4ZOH - chains A and C of the 3 polymer chains in the assembly; structure by X-ray diffraction, 2.20 A resolution.

Chain A:
Protein: Putative oxidoreductase molybdopterin-binding subunit
From: Sulfolobus tokodaii (strain DSM 16993 / JCM 10545 / NBRC 100140 / 7)
Reference sequence: Q96Y29 (Q96Y29_SULTO); numbering as in UniProt (aligned over 1-706)
Amino-acid sequence (706 residues; each row starts with the number of its first residue):
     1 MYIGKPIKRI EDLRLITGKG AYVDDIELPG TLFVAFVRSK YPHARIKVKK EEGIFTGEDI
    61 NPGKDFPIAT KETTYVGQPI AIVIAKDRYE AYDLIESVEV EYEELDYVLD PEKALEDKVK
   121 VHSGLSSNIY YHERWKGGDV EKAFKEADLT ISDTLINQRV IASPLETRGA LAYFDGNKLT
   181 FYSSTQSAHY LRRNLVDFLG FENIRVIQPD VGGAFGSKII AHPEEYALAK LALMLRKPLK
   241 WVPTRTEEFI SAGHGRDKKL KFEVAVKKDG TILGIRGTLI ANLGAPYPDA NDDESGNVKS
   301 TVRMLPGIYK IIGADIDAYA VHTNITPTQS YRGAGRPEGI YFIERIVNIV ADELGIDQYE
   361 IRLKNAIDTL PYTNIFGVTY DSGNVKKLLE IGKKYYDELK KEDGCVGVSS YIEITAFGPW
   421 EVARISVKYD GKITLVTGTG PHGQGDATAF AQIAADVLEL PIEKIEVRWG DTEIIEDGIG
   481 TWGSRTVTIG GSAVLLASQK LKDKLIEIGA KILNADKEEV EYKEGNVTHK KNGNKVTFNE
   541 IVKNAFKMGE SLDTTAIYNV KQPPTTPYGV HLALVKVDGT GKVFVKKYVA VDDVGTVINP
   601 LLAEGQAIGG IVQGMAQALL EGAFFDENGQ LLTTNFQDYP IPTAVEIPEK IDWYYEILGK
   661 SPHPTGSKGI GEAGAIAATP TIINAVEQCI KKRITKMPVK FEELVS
Unresolved in the structure: 517-520, 706
Disulfides: Cys405-Cys689
Small-molecule neighbours: pterin cytosine dinucleotide (MCN): Gly213, Ala214, Phe215, Gly216, Arg332, His442, Gly443, Gln444, Gly445, Asp446, Ala449, Thr481, Trp482, Gly483, Ser484, Arg485, Thr486, Val487, Thr488, Val594, Thr596, Val597, Ile598, Asn599, Leu602, Ala603, Gln606, Ser667, Lys668, Gly669, Ile670, Gly671, Glu672
What the authors report for this chain:
  - binding site for pentaethylene glycol: Tyr190, Ile219, Asp292, Asp293, Gly296, Asn297, Phe417
  - catalytic residues: Glu672
  - specificity-determining residues: Ile219, Ser330, Ala334 (proposed by the authors, not directly observed)
  - self-association interface (contacts with another copy of this molecule): Phe546 to Asp553

Chain C:
Protein: Putative oxidoreductase iron-sulfur subunit
From: Sulfolobus tokodaii (strain DSM 16993 / JCM 10545 / NBRC 100140 / 7)
Reference sequence: Q974V0 (Q974V0_SULTO); residue numbers follow UniProt; this construct covers 1-168
Amino-acid sequence (168 residues; row label = number of the first residue in the row):
     1 MKIINSDQKV KITLKINGEK YETEVEPRRL LVHVLRELGF TGVHIGCDTS NCGACTVIMN
    61 GKSVKSCTVL AVEADGAEIL TVEGLAKDGK LHPIQEAFWE NHALQCGYCT PGMIMEAYWL
   121 LREKPNPTEE EIREGISGNL CRCTGYQNIV KAIKAAAEKL SQTPYQHQ
Unresolved in the structure: 162-168
Bound ions: 2Fe-2S cluster Fe site 1: Cys47, Cys52, Cys55, Cys67; 2Fe-2S cluster Fe site 2: Cys106, Cys109, Cys141, Cys143
Small-molecule neighbours:
  - FAD (flavin-adenine dinucleotide): Thr49, Ser50, Asn51
  - 2Fe-2S cluster (FES), molecule 1: His44, Ile45, Gly46, Cys47, Ser50, Asn51, Cys52, Gly53, Ala54, Cys55, Lys65, Cys67
  - 2Fe-2S cluster (FES), molecule 2: Leu104, Gln105, Cys106, Gly107, Tyr108, Cys109, Thr110, Cys141, Arg142, Cys143, Thr144
  - pterin cytosine dinucleotide (MCN): Gln105, Cys106, Cys143

Interface between chain A and chain C:
Pairs across the interface (100):
  Lys8(A) - Trp99(C)
  Lys8(A) - Glu100(C)
  Arg9(A) - Trp99(C)  hydrogen bond (backbone-side chain)
  Arg9(A) - His102(C)
  Arg9(A) - Leu104(C)  hydrogen bond (side chain-backbone)
  Arg9(A) - Gln105(C)  hydrogen bond (side chain-backbone)
  Asp12(A) - Trp99(C)
  Asp12(A) - Leu104(C)
  Leu13(A) - Leu91(C)  hydrophobic
  Leu15(A) - Leu104(C)  hydrophobic
  Leu15(A) - Cys106(C)
  Ile16(A) - Val82(C)
  Ile16(A) - Leu91(C)  hydrophobic
  Ile16(A) - Gln95(C)  hydrogen bond (backbone-side chain)
  Ile16(A) - Leu104(C)  hydrophobic
  Ile16(A) - Thr110(C)
  Ile16(A) - Ile114(C)
  Thr17(A) - Val82(C)
  Thr17(A) - Glu83(C)
  Thr17(A) - Leu91(C)
  Thr17(A) - Gln95(C)
  Gly18(A) - Gly42(C)
  Gly18(A) - Val82(C)
  Gly18(A) - Glu83(C)
  Lys19(A) - Glu83(C)
  Tyr22(A) - His44(C)
  Tyr22(A) - Cys106(C)  hydrogen bond (side chain-backbone)
  Tyr22(A) - Gly107(C)  hydrogen bond (side chain-backbone)
  Tyr22(A) - Tyr108(C)  hydrogen bond (side chain-backbone)
  Asp24(A) - Arg36(C)  salt bridge
  Asp25(A) - Arg36(C)  salt bridge
  Asp25(A) - Thr41(C)
  Asp87(A) - Arg29(C)  salt bridge
  Arg88(A) - His33(C)
  Tyr89(A) - Arg28(C)
  Tyr89(A) - Arg29(C)
  Tyr89(A) - Leu30(C)  hydrogen bond (side chain-backbone)
  Tyr89(A) - His33(C)  hydrogen bond
  Asp93(A) - Arg28(C)  salt bridge
  Ile161(A) - Arg142(C)  hydrogen bond (backbone-side chain)
  Ala162(A) - Arg142(C)  hydrogen bond (backbone-side chain)
  Ser163(A) - Arg142(C)
  Leu165(A) - Gly46(C)
  Leu165(A) - Cys52(C)  hydrophobic
  Leu165(A) - Tyr108(C)
  Leu165(A) - Cys109(C)  hydrophobic
  Leu165(A) - Leu140(C)
  Glu166(A) - Tyr108(C)
  Val211(A) - Cys106(C)
  Gly212(A) - Cys106(C)
  Gly212(A) - Tyr108(C)
  Gly213(A) - Cys106(C)
  Phe215(A) - Arg142(C)
  Phe215(A) - Cys143(C)  hydrophobic
  Thr244(A) - Asp48(C)
  Arg245(A) - Gly46(C)  hydrogen bond (side chain-backbone)
  Arg245(A) - Cys47(C)
  Arg245(A) - Asp48(C)
  Thr246(A) - Asp48(C)  hydrogen bond
  Tyr331(A) - Arg142(C)
  His442(A) - Cys106(C)
  Gly443(A) - Gln105(C)
  Gly443(A) - Cys106(C)
  Leu601(A) - His102(C)
  Leu602(A) - His102(C)
  Gly605(A) - His102(C)
  Gly605(A) - Gln105(C)  hydrogen bond (backbone-side chain)
  Gln606(A) - Gln105(C)
  Ile608(A) - Thr144(C)
  Ile608(A) - Gln147(C)
  Gly609(A) - Cys143(C)
  Gly609(A) - Thr144(C)
  Val612(A) - Gly145(C)
  Gln613(A) - Arg142(C)
  Glu621(A) - Arg142(C)  salt bridge
  Asn635(A) - Thr49(C)
  Phe636(A) - Gly46(C)
  Phe636(A) - Cys47(C)  hydrophobic
  Phe636(A) - Asn51(C)
  Phe636(A) - Leu140(C)  hydrophobic
  Gln637(A) - Asn51(C)
  Ile641(A) - Leu140(C)  hydrophobic
  Ile641(A) - Arg142(C)
  Pro642(A) - Tyr146(C)  hydrogen bond (backbone-side chain)
  Thr643(A) - Ser137(C)
  Thr643(A) - Leu140(C)
  Thr643(A) - Tyr146(C)
  Ala644(A) - Arg133(C)  hydrogen bond (backbone-side chain)
  Ala644(A) - Ile136(C)  hydrophobic
  Ala644(A) - Tyr146(C)  hydrophobic
  Val645(A) - Arg133(C)
  Val645(A) - Glu134(C)
  Ile647(A) - Arg133(C)
  Ile647(A) - Gly145(C)
  Ile647(A) - Tyr146(C)  hydrophobic
  Ile647(A) - Gln147(C)
  Pro648(A) - Arg133(C)  hydrogen bond (backbone-side chain)
  Glu649(A) - Arg133(C)
  Lys650(A) - Gln147(C)
  Ile651(A) - Gln147(C)  hydrogen bond (backbone-side chain)
Other interface residues (no listed pair), chain A (57 interface residues in all): Glu90, Pro164, Glu604, Tyr639
Other interface residues (no listed pair), chain C (47 interface residues in all): Ile45, Ala54, Phe98, Pro111, Glu129, Asn148, Lys151

Overview:
57 residues of chain A and 47 residues of chain C are in contact; the contacts include 18 hydrogen bonds and 5
salt bridges. Polar contacts include Asp24(A)-Arg36(C), Asp25(A)-Arg36(C) and Asp87(A)-Arg29(C). From the
paper: the catalytic residue Glu672(A); a binding site for pentaethylene glycol at Tyr190(A), Ile219(A) and
Asp292(A) among others.
Here chain A is Putative oxidoreductase molybdopterin-binding subunit and chain C is Putative oxidoreductase
iron-sulfur subunit, both from Sulfolobus tokodaii (strain DSM 16993 / JCM 10545 / NBRC 100140 / 7). Entry
4ZOH (Crystal structure of glyceraldehyde oxidoreductase) was determined by X-ray diffraction.
